PDB entry 7OZU | electron microscopy, 3.30 A resolution | chains A and T of the 5 polymer chains in the assembly

== Chain A ==
Molecule: Replicase polyprotein 1ab
Organism: Severe acute respiratory syndrome coronavirus 2
UniProt: P0DTD1 (R1AB_SARS2); residues 1-932 here correspond to UniProt positions 4393-5324 (UniProt number = residue number + 4392)
Amino-acid sequence (932 residues; numbered 1 to 932; the number before each row is that of its first residue):
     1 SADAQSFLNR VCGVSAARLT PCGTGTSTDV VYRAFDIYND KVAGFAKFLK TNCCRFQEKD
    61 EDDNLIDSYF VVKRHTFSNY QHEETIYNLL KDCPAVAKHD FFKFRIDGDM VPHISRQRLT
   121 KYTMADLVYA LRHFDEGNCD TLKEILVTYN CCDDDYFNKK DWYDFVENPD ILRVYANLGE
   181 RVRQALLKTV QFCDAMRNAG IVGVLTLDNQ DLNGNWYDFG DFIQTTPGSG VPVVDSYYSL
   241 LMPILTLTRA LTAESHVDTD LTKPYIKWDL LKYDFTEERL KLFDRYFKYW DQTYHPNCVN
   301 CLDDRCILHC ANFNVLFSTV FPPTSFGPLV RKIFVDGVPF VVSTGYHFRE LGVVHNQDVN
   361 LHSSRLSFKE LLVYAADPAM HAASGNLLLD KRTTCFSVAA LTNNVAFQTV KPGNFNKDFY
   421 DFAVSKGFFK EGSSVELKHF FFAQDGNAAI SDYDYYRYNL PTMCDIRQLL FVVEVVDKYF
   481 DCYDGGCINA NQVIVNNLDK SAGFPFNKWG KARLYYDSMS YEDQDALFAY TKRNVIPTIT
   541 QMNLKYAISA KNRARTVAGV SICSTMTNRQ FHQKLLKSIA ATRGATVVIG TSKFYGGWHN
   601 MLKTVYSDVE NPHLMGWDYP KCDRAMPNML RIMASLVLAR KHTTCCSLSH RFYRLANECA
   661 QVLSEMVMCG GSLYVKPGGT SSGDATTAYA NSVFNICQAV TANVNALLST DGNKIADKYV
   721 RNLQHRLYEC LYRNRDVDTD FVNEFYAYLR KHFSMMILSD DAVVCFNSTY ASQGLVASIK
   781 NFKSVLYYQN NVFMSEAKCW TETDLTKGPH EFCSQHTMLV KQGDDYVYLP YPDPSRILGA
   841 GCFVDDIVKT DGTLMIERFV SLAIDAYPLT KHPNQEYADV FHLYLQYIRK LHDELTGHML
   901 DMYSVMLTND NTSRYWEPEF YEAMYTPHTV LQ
Disordered / not traced: 1-30, 51-117, 362-366, 897-909, 930-932
Bound ions: Zn2+ site 1: His295, Cys301, Cys306, Cys310; Zn2+ site 2: Cys487, His642, Cys645, Cys646
Swiss-Prot annotation at these positions:
  - region: Lys545 to Arg555 (Interaction with RMP Remdesivir), Thr582 to Pro620 (RdRp Palm N-ter)
  - active site: Ser759, Asp760, Asp761
  - binding site (Mn(2+)): Asn209, Asp218
  - binding site (Zn(2+)): His295, Cys301, Cys306, Cys310, Cys487, His642, Cys645, Cys646
  - site: Gln932 (Cleavage)

== Chain T ==
Molecule: Template RNA
Sequence (33 nucleotides; row label = number of the first residue in the row):
     7 GGXACUGCGU AGCUCAUACC GUAUUGAGAC CUU
Disordered / not traced: 19-39
Modified positions: 7OK (N-hydroxycytidine 5'-(dihydrogen phosphate) tautomer) at position 9

== Chain A / chain T interface ==
Residue-residue contacts (41; chain A residue first):
  Asn496(A) - A10(T)  phosphate contact
  Asn496(A) - C11(T)  hydrogen bond to the phosphate
  Lys500(A) - G8(T)  salt bridge to the phosphate
  Lys500(A) - 7OK_9(T)  salt bridge to the phosphate
  Ser501(A) - G7(T)  hydrogen bond to the phosphate
  Ser501(A) - G8(T)  hydrogen bond to the phosphate
  Asn507(A) - G7(T)  hydrogen bond to the phosphate
  Lys511(A) - G7(T)  hydrogen bond to the base
  Gln541(A) - G7(T)  phosphate contact
  Asn543(A) - G7(T)  sugar contact
  Lys545(A) - G8(T)  hydrogen bond to the base
  Val557(A) - G8(T)  base contact
  Ala558(A) - G8(T)  sugar contact
  Gly559(A) - G8(T)  sugar contact
  Arg569(A) - A10(T)  salt bridge to the phosphate
  Lys577(A) - C11(T)  salt bridge to the phosphate
  Ala580(A) - C11(T)  sugar contact
  Gly590(A) - C11(T)  hydrogen bond to the sugar
  Gly590(A) - U12(T)  sugar contact
  Ser592(A) - U12(T)  hydrogen bond to the sugar
  Ser592(A) - G13(T)  sugar contact
  Phe594(A) - U12(T)  sugar contact
  Phe594(A) - G13(T)  sugar contact
  Tyr595(A) - G13(T)  phosphate contact
  Tyr595(A) - C14(T)  hydrogen bond to the phosphate
  Ser682(A) - G8(T)  hydrogen bond to the base
  Ser682(A) - 7OK_9(T)  base contact
  Gly683(A) - G8(T)  hydrogen bond to the sugar
  Gly683(A) - 7OK_9(T)  sugar contact
  Asp684(A) - 7OK_9(T)  hydrogen bond to the sugar
  Ala685(A) - 7OK_9(T)  hydrogen bond to the sugar
  Tyr689(A) - A10(T)  hydrogen bond to the sugar
  Glu857(A) - G15(T)  hydrogen bond to the sugar
  Val860(A) - C14(T)  sugar contact
  Ser861(A) - G13(T)  base contact
  Arg914(A) - G15(T)  salt bridge to the phosphate
  Tyr915(A) - G15(T)  sugar contact
  Tyr915(A) - U16(T)  phosphate contact
  Phe920(A) - C14(T)  phosphate contact
  Met924(A) - G13(T)  phosphate contact
  Met924(A) - C14(T)  phosphate contact
Other interface residues (no listed pair), chain A (36 interface residues in all): Val560, Ile589, Lys593, Thr686, Ile864, Asn911

== Summary ==
The interface between chain A and chain T involves 36 residues on one side and 10 on the other, with 15
hydrogen bonds and 5 salt bridges. Polar pairs include Lys511(A)-G7(T), Lys545(A)-G8(T) and Ser682(A)-G8(T).
Here chain A is Replicase polyprotein 1ab (Severe acute respiratory syndrome coronavirus 2) and chain T is
Template RNA. Entry 7OZU (SARS-CoV-2 RdRp with Molnupiravir/ NHC in the template strand base-paired with A)
was determined by electron microscopy, deposited together with 7OZV.
